1M57 - chains A and C of the 4 polymer chains in the assembly; structure by X-ray diffraction, 3.00 A resolution.

[Chain A]
Protein: Cytochrome C oxidase
Source organism: Rhodobacter sphaeroides
Notes: EC 1.9.3.1
UniProt: P33517 (COX1_RHOSH); residue numbers follow UniProt; this construct covers 1-566
Amino-acid sequence (566 residues; row label = number of the first residue in the row):
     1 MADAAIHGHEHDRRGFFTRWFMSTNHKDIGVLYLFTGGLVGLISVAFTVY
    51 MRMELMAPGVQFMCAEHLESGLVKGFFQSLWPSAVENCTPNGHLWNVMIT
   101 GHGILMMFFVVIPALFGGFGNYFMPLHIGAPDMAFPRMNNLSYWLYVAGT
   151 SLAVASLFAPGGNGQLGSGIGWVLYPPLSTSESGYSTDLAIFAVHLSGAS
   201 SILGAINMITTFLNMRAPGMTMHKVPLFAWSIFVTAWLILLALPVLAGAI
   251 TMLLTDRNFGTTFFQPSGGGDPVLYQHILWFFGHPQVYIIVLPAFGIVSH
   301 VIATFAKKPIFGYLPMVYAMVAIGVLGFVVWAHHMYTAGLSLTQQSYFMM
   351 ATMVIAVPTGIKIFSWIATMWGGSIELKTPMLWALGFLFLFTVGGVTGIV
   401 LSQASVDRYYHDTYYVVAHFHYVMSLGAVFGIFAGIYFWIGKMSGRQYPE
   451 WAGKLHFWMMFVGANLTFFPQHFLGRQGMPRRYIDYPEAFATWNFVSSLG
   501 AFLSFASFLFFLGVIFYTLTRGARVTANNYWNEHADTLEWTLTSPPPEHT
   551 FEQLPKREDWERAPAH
Not modelled in the structure: 1-13, 561-566
Construct notes: engineered mutation Gln-286 (Glu in P33517)
Disulfide bonds: Cys-64/Cys-88
Ion coordination: Ca2+: Glu-54, Ala-57, Pro-58, Gly-59, Gln-61; heme a Fe site 1: His-102, His-421; Cu ion: His-284, His-333, His-334; Mg2+: His-411, Asp-412 (shared with 1 residue of chain B); heme a Fe site 2 near His-419 (its only coordinating residue here)
Ligand contacts:
  - 1,2-Distearoyl-sn-glycerophosphoethanolamine (3PE), molecule 1: Phe-135, Pro-136, Arg-137, Met-138, Leu-141, Leu-145, His-195, Leu-196, Gly-198, Ala-199, Ile-202, Leu-203, Ile-206, Leu-243, Pro-244, Ala-247
  - 1,2-Distearoyl-sn-glycerophosphoethanolamine (3PE), molecule 2: Leu-213, Arg-216, Thr-221, Met-222, His-223, Trp-230, Phe-233, Trp-237, Leu-241, Tyr-318, Val-321, Gly-324, Val-325, Phe-328, Val-329
  - 1,2-Distearoyl-sn-glycerophosphoethanolamine (3PE), molecule 3: Leu-241, Phe-281, Phe-328, Val-329, Trp-331, Thr-343, Gln-344, Tyr-347, Phe-348
  - 1,2-Distearoyl-sn-glycerophosphoethanolamine (3PE), molecule 4: Asp-271, Leu-274, His-277, Phe-281, Trp-331, Gln-344
  - heme a (HEA), molecule 1: Leu-34, Gly-37, Gly-38, Val-45, Thr-48, Met-51, Arg-52, Trp-95, Ile-99, Thr-100, His-102, Gly-103, Met-106, Met-107, Val-110, Gly-171, Trp-172, Tyr-414, Val-417, Phe-420, His-421, Met-424, Ser-425, Val-429, Ile-432, Phe-433, Ile-436, Met-460, Ala-464, Thr-467, Phe-468, Gln-471, Arg-481, Arg-482, Tyr-483, Ala-501, Ser-504, Phe-505, Phe-508
  - heme a (HEA), molecule 2: Met-107, Trp-172, Trp-280, Val-287, Tyr-288, Ile-290, Val-291, His-333, His-334, Tyr-336, Thr-352, Ile-355, Ala-356, Thr-359, Gly-360, Ile-363, Phe-364, Phe-391, Thr-392, Gly-395, Val-396, Gly-398, Ile-399, Leu-401, Ser-402, Asp-407, His-411, Asp-412, Val-416, His-419, Phe-420, Val-423, Met-424, Arg-481

[Chain C]
Protein: Cytochrome C oxidase
Source organism: Rhodobacter sphaeroides
Notes: EC 1.9.3.1
UniProt: P84153 (P84153_RHOSH); residue numbers follow UniProt; this construct covers 1-266
Amino-acid sequence (266 residues; numbered 1 to 266; the number before each row is that of its first residue):
     1 MAHAKNHDYHILPPSIWPFMASVGAFVMLFGAVLWMHGSGPWMGLIGLVV
    51 VLYTMFGWWSDVVTESLEGDHTPVVRLGLRWGFILFIMSEVMFFSAWFWS
   101 FFKHALYPMGPESPIIDGIFPPEGIITFDPWHLPLINTLILLCSGCAATW
   151 AHHALVHENNRRDVAWGLALAIALGALFTVFQAYEYSHAAFGFAGNIYGA
   201 NFFMATGFHGFHVIVGTIFLLVCLIRVQRGHFTPEKHVGFEAAIWYWHFV
   251 DVVWLFLFASIYIWGQ
Not modelled in the structure: 1
Ligand contacts:
  - 1,2-Distearoyl-sn-glycerophosphoethanolamine (3PE), molecule 1: His-10, Leu-12, Met-55, Trp-58, Trp-59, Glu-65, His-71, Leu-79, Gly-82, Phe-83, Phe-86, Phe-93
  - 1,2-Distearoyl-sn-glycerophosphoethanolamine (3PE), molecule 2: Leu-48, Leu-52, Met-55, Trp-59, Val-62, Val-63, Ser-66, Leu-67, His-71, Leu-79, Phe-83, Phe-86, Phe-211, Val-215, Ile-218, Phe-219, Val-222, Arg-226, His-231, Phe-232, Lys-236, His-237, Val-238, Gly-239
  - 1,2-Distearoyl-sn-glycerophosphoethanolamine (3PE), molecule 3: Arg-80, Ile-84, Ile-87, Met-88, His-152, Ile-244, Trp-245, His-248, Val-252
  - 1,2-Distearoyl-sn-glycerophosphoethanolamine (3PE), molecule 4: Met-88, Val-91, Met-92
  - 1,2-Distearoyl-sn-glycerophosphoethanolamine (3PE), molecule 5: Val-91, Met-92, Phe-94, Ser-95, Phe-98, Trp-99, Phe-102, Lys-103, Tyr-107, Pro-114, Asp-117, Phe-249, Val-252, Val-253, Phe-256
  - 1,2-Distearoyl-sn-glycerophosphoethanolamine (3PE), molecule 6: Met-92, Phe-102, Leu-106, Tyr-107, Leu-255, Phe-256, Ala-259

[How chain A and chain C interact]
Pairs across the interface (105; chain A residue first):
  Phe-17(A) / Ile-16(C)  hydrophobic
  Phe-21(A) / Phe-19(C)
  Met-22(A) / Pro-14(C)
  Met-22(A) / Ser-15(C)  hydrogen bond (backbone-backbone)
  Met-22(A) / Ile-16(C)  hydrophobic
  Thr-24(A) / Leu-12(C)  hydrogen bond (side chain-backbone)
  Thr-24(A) / Pro-13(C)
  Thr-24(A) / Pro-14(C)
  Thr-24(A) / Ser-15(C)
  Pro-131(A) / His-7(C)
  Pro-131(A) / Tyr-9(C)  hydrophobic
  Asp-132(A) / Ile-11(C)
  Phe-135(A) / Gly-78(C)
  Phe-135(A) / Leu-79(C)  hydrophobic
  Phe-135(A) / Gly-82(C)
  Pro-136(A) / Leu-12(C)  hydrophobic
  Arg-137(A) / Leu-12(C)
  Arg-137(A) / Ser-15(C)
  Arg-137(A) / Asp-61(C)
  Arg-137(A) / Glu-65(C)  salt bridge
  Met-138(A) / Trp-58(C)  hydrophobic
  Asn-140(A) / Pro-18(C)
  Leu-141(A) / Pro-18(C)
  Leu-141(A) / Ser-22(C)
  Leu-141(A) / Trp-58(C)  hydrophobic
  Trp-144(A) / Phe-19(C)  hydrophobic
  Trp-144(A) / Ser-22(C)
  Leu-145(A) / Ser-22(C)  hydrogen bond (backbone-side chain)
  Ala-148(A) / Ser-22(C)
  Ala-148(A) / Phe-26(C)  hydrophobic
  Ser-151(A) / Phe-26(C)
  Leu-152(A) / Phe-26(C)  hydrophobic
  Gly-184(A) / His-37(C)
  Tyr-185(A) / Val-33(C)  hydrophobic
  Tyr-185(A) / Leu-34(C)  hydrophobic
  Tyr-185(A) / His-37(C)
  Asp-188(A) / Val-33(C)
  Asp-188(A) / Met-36(C)
  Asp-188(A) / His-37(C)  salt bridge
  Leu-189(A) / Phe-30(C)  hydrophobic
  Leu-189(A) / Val-33(C)  hydrophobic
  Phe-192(A) / Leu-29(C)  hydrophobic
  Phe-192(A) / Val-33(C)  hydrophobic
  Leu-196(A) / Leu-29(C)  hydrophobic
  Ile-206(A) / Gly-82(C)
  Ile-206(A) / Phe-86(C)
  Ile-209(A) / Leu-85(C)  hydrophobic
  Thr-210(A) / Gly-78(C)
  Thr-210(A) / Trp-81(C)
  Thr-210(A) / Gly-82(C)  hydrogen bond (side chain-backbone)
  Thr-210(A) / Leu-85(C)
  Leu-213(A) / Trp-81(C)  hydrophobic
  Asn-214(A) / Tyr-9(C)
  Asn-214(A) / Val-74(C)
  Asn-214(A) / Gly-78(C)
  Asn-214(A) / Trp-81(C)
  Met-215(A) / Tyr-9(C)
  Arg-216(A) / Tyr-9(C)
  Trp-237(A) / Leu-85(C)  hydrophobic
  Trp-237(A) / Met-88(C)  hydrophobic
  Leu-240(A) / Leu-85(C)  hydrophobic
  Leu-241(A) / Met-92(C)
  Pro-244(A) / Ser-89(C)
  Pro-244(A) / Met-92(C)  hydrophobic
  Pro-244(A) / Phe-93(C)
  Val-245(A) / Ser-95(C)
  Thr-251(A) / Trp-97(C)
  Met-252(A) / Trp-97(C)  hydrophobic
  Thr-255(A) / Met-204(C)
  Asn-258(A) / Met-36(C)
  Asn-258(A) / His-37(C)  hydrogen bond
  Gly-260(A) / Ala-194(C)
  Gly-260(A) / Gly-195(C)  hydrogen bond (backbone-backbone)
  Thr-261(A) / Phe-193(C)
  Thr-261(A) / Ala-200(C)
  Thr-262(A) / Gly-195(C)
  Thr-262(A) / Asn-196(C)
  Thr-262(A) / Ile-197(C)
  Phe-263(A) / Trp-97(C)  hydrophobic
  Phe-263(A) / Ala-200(C)  hydrophobic
  Phe-263(A) / Asn-201(C)
  Phe-263(A) / Met-204(C)  hydrophobic
  Gly-268(A) / Gly-195(C)
  Gly-268(A) / Asn-196(C)
  Gly-268(A) / Ile-197(C)  hydrogen bond (backbone-backbone)
  Gly-269(A) / Met-109(C)
  Gly-269(A) / Ile-197(C)
  Gly-270(A) / Met-109(C)
  Gly-270(A) / Ile-197(C)
  Asp-271(A) / Lys-103(C)  salt bridge
  Asp-271(A) / Met-109(C)
  Leu-274(A) / Ser-100(C)
  Leu-274(A) / Lys-103(C)
  Leu-274(A) / His-104(C)
  His-277(A) / Trp-99(C)
  Ile-278(A) / Ala-96(C)
  Ile-278(A) / Trp-99(C)  hydrophobic
  Trp-331(A) / Trp-99(C)  hydrophobic
  Phe-551(A) / His-7(C)  hydrogen bond (backbone-side chain)
  Glu-552(A) / Lys-5(C)
  Glu-552(A) / Asn-6(C)
  Glu-552(A) / His-7(C)
  Gln-553(A) / Asn-6(C)
  Leu-554(A) / Asn-6(C)  hydrogen bond (backbone-side chain)
  Leu-554(A) / His-7(C)
Other interface residues (no listed pair), chain A (64 interface residues in all): Thr-18, Ile-202, Ala-247, Gly-248, Leu-254, Phe-259, Ser-267, Phe-281, His-549
Other interface residues (no listed pair), chain C (54 interface residues in all): Ala-4, Ala-25, Leu-77, Phe-208

[Summary]
Chain A and chain C form an interface of 64 and 54 residues respectively; the contacts include 9 hydrogen
bonds and 3 salt bridges. Among the polar pairs are Arg-137(A)/Glu-65(C), Asp-188(A)/His-37(C) and
Asp-271(A)/Lys-103(C). 4 1,2-Distearoyl-sn-glycerophosphoethanolamine molecules are bound between chain A and
chain C.
Here chain A is Cytochrome C oxidase and chain C is Cytochrome C oxidase, both from Rhodobacter sphaeroides.
Entry 1M57 (Structure of cytochrome c oxidase from Rhodobacter sphaeroides (EQ(I-286) mutant))) was determined
by X-ray diffraction together with 1M56 from the same study.
